6CVZ - chain A; structure by X-ray diffraction, 1.80 A resolution.

# Chain A
Protein: E3 ubiquitin-protein ligase RFWD3
Organism: Homo sapiens
Notes: EC 2.3.2.27
UniProt: Q6PCD5 (RFWD3_HUMAN); residue numbers follow UniProt; this construct covers 425-774
Chain sequence (351 residues; each row starts with the number of its first residue):
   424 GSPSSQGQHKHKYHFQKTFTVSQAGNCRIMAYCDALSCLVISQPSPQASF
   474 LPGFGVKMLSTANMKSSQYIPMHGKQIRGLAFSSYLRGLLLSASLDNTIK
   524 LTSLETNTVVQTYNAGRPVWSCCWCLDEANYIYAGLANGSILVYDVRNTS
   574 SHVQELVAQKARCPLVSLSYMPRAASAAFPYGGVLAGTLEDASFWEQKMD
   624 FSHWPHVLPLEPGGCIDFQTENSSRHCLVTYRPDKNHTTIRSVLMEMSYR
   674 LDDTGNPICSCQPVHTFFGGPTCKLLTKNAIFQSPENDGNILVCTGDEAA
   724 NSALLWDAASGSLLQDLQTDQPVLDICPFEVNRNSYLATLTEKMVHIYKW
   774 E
Not modelled in the structure: 424-432, 489, 698, 720-722
Differences from the reference sequence: expression tag (424)
Curated features (UniProtKB/Swiss-Prot):
  - natural variant: Ile-639 (I639K: In FANCW)
  - mutagenesis: Gln-499 (Q499A: Does not affect interaction with the RPA complex and subsequent recruitment at DNA damage sites), Leu-518 (L518A: Does not affect interaction with the RPA complex and subsequent recruitment at DNA damage sites), Trp-543 (W543A: Abolishes interaction with the RPA complex and subsequent recruitment at DNA damage sites)
Disulfide bonds: Cys-638/Cys-696
From the paper describing this entry:
  - disease-associated variants - I639K: decreased stability (proposed by the authors, not directly observed)

# In short
Curated annotation (UniProt) lists 3 mutagenesis sites. The paper reports that I639K reduces stability.
Chain A is E3 ubiquitin-protein ligase RFWD3 (Homo sapiens); the structure, Crystal structure of the
WD40-repeat of RFWD3, was determined by X-ray diffraction (same publication as 6SD8 and 6SDA).
